6N81 - chains B and C of the 6 polymer chains in the assembly; structure by X-ray diffraction, 2.58 A resolution.

== Chain B ==
Name: Major capsid protein
Organism: Norovirus Hu/GII.4/Farmington Hills/2004/USA
UniProt: R4I4P2 (R4I4P2_9CALI); residue numbers follow UniProt; this construct covers 225-530
Sequence (309 residues; row label = number of the first residue in the row):
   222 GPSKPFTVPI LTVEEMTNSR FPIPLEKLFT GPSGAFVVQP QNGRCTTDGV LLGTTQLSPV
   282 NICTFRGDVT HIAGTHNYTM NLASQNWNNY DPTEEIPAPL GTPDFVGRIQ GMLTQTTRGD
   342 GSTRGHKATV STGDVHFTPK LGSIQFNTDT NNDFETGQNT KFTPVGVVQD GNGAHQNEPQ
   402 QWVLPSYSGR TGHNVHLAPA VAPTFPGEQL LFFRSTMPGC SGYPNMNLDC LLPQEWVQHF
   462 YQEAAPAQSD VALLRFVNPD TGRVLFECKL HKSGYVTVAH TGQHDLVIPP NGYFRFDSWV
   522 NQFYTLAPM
Unresolved in the structure: 222-224
Construct notes: expression tag (222-224)
What the authors report for this chain:
  - specificity-determining residues: Asp506 (by similarity / conservation)

== Chain C ==
Name: A1227 Fab heavy chain
Organism: Homo sapiens
Notes: antibody fragment or engineered binder
Sequence (236 residues; row label = number of the first residue in the row; a row labelled like 82A-82C holds insertion residues (82A, then the next letters in order)):
     1 QVQLVQSGGG MVQPGGSLSL SCAASGFTLS NYAMTWVRQA PGKGLEWVSS IG
   52A G
    53 SGGTTYYADS VKGRFTISRD SSMNTLYLQM
82A-82C SNL
    83 RAGDTAVYYC AKDKTRTL
100A-100G RLGYSGM
   101 DVWGQGTTVT VSSASTKGPS VFPLAPSSKS TSGGTAALGC LVKDYFPEPV TVSWNSGALT
   161 SGVHTFPAVL QSSGLYSLSS VVTVPSSSLG TQTYICNVNH KPSNTKVDKK VEPKSCDKGL
   221 EVLFQ
Unresolved in the structure: 127-134, 215-225
Disulfide bonds: Cys22-Cys92, Cys140-Cys196

== Interface between chain B and chain C ==
Residue-residue contacts (15):
  Lys225(B) - Arg100A(C)
  Asp269(B) - Tyr100D(C)
  Val271(B) - Thr97(C)
  Val271(B) - Arg98(C)
  Val271(B) - Thr99(C)
  Glu315(B) - Arg98(C)  salt bridge
  Glu316(B) - Arg98(C)
  Ile317(B) - Arg98(C)
  Tyr462(B) - Ser53(C)  hydrogen bond
  Tyr462(B) - Leu100(C)  hydrophobic
  Gln463(B) - Leu100(C)
  Gln463(B) - Arg100A(C)  hydrogen bond (backbone-side chain)
  Ala465(B) - Tyr100D(C)  hydrogen bond (backbone-side chain)
  Ala466(B) - Tyr100D(C)
  Pro467(B) - Tyr100D(C)
Also at the interface, not in a pair above, chain B (13 interface residues in all): Gly270, Glu464

== Overview ==
13 residues of chain B and 7 residues of chain C are in contact; the contacts include 3 hydrogen bonds and 1
salt bridge. Among the polar pairs are Glu315(B)-Arg98(C), Tyr462(B)-Ser53(C) and Gln463(B)-Arg100A(C). From
the paper: the specificity determinant Asp506(B).
Chain B is Major capsid protein (Norovirus Hu/GII.4/Farmington Hills/2004/USA) and chain C is A1227 Fab heavy
chain (Homo sapiens); the structure, Crystal structure of GII.4 2002 norovirus P domain in complex with
cross-reactive human antibody A1227, was determined by X-ray diffraction.
